8E74 - chains A and C of the 9 polymer chains in the assembly; structure by electron microscopy, 2.94 A resolution.

[Chain A]
Molecule: DNA-directed RNA polymerase subunit alpha
From: Mycobacterium tuberculosis
Notes: EC 2.7.7.6
Reference sequence: A5U8D3 (RPOA_MYCTA); residue numbers follow UniProt; this construct covers 1-347
Sequence (347 residues; numbered 1 to 347; the number before each row is that of its first residue):
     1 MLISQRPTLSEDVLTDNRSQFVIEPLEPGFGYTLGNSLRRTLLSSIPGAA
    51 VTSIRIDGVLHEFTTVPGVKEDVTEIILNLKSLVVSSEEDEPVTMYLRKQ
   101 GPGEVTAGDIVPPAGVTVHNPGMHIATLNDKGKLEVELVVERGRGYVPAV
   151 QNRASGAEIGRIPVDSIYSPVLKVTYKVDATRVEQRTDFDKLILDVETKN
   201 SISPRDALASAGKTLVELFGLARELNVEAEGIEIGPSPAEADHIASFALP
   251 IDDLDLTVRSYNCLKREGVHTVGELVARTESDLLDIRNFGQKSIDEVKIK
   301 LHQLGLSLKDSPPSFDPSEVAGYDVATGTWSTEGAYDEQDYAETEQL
Not modelled in the structure: 227-347

[Chain C]
Molecule: DNA-directed RNA polymerase subunit beta
From: Mycobacterium tuberculosis
Notes: EC 2.7.7.6
Reference sequence: A5U052 (RPOB_MYCTA); residues 7-1178 here correspond to UniProt positions 6-1177 (UniProt number = residue number - 1)
Sequence (1172 residues; numbered 7 to 1178; the number before each row is that of its first residue):
     7 LADSRQSKTAASPSPSRPQSSSNNSVPGAPNRVSFAKLREPLEVPGLLDV
    57 QTDSFEWLIGSPRWRESAAERGDVNPVGGLEEVLYELSPIEDFSGSMSLS
   107 FSDPRFDDVKAPVDECKDKDMTYAAPLFVTAEFINNNTGEIKSQTVFMGD
   157 FPMMTEKGTFIINGTERVVVSQLVRSPGVYFDETIDKSTDKTLHSVKVIP
   207 SRGAWLEFDVDKRDTVGVRIDRKRRQPVTVLLKALGWTSEQIVERFGFSE
   257 IMRSTLEKDNTVGTDEALLDIYRKLRPGEPPTKESAQTLLENLFFKEKRY
   307 DLARVGRYKVNKKLGLHVGEPITSSTLTEEDVVATIEYLVRLHEGQTTMT
   357 VPGGVEVPVETDDIDHFGNRRLRTVGELIQNQIRVGMSRMERVVRERMTT
   407 QDVEAITPQTLINIRPVVAAIKEFFGTSQLSQFMDQNNPLSGLTHKRRLS
   457 ALGPGGLSRERAGLEVRDVHPSHYGRMCPIETPEGPNIGLIGSLSVYARV
   507 NPFGFIETPYRKVVDGVVSDEIVYLTADEEDRHVVAQANSPIDADGRFVE
   557 PRVLVRRKAGEVEYVPSSEVDYMDVSPRQMVSVATAMIPFLEHDDANRAL
   607 MGANMQRQAVPLVRSEAPLVGTGMELRAAIDAGDVVVAEESGVIEEVSAD
   657 YITVMHDNGTRRTYRMRKFARSNHGTCANQCPIVDAGDRVEAGQVIADGP
   707 CTDDGEMALGKNLLVAIMPWEGHNYEDAIILSNRLVEEDVLTSIHIEEHE
   757 IDARDTKLGAEEITRDIPNISDEVLADLDERGIVRIGAEVRDGDILVGKV
   807 TPKGETELTPEERLLRAIFGEKAREVRDTSLKVPHGESGKVIGIRVFSRE
   857 DEDELPAGVNELVRVYVAQKRKISDGDKLAGRHGNKGVIGKILPVEDMPF
   907 LADGTPVDIILNTHGVPRRMNIGQILETHLGWCAHSGWKVDAAKGVPDWA
   957 ARLPDELLEAQPNAIVSTPVFDGAQEAELQGLLSCTLPNRDGDVLVDADG
  1007 KAMLFDGRSGEPFPYPVTVGYMYIMKLHHLVDDKIHARSTGPYSMITQQP
  1057 LGGKAQFGGQRFGEMECWAMQAYGAAYTLQELLTIKSDDTVGRVKVYEAI
  1107 VKGENIPEPGIPESFKVLLKELQSLCLNVEVLSSDGAAIELREGEDEDLE
  1157 RAAANLGINLSRNESASVEDLA
Not modelled in the structure: 7-29, 1140-1178

[Chain A / chain C interface]
Contacting residue pairs (59; chain A residue first):
  R18(A) with R996(C)
  Y32(A) with F1011(C), hydrophobic; G1016(C); E1017(C); P1018(C)
  T33(A) with E1017(C)
  N36(A) with G1013(C); R1014(C); S1015(C), hydrogen bond (side chain-backbone); G1016(C)
  R39(A) with E902(C), hydrogen bond (side chain-backbone); F906(C); G910(C)
  R40(A) with D903(C); G1013(C), hydrogen bond (side chain-backbone); R1014(C)
  S44(A) with E902(C)
  L60(A) with I792(C)
  H61(A) with I792(C); I848(C)
  E62(A) with K876(C), salt bridge
  F63(A) with F675(C); I750(C), hydrophobic; I848(C), hydrophobic; A874(C), hydrophobic
  T65(A) with A655(C); D656(C); K674(C)
  G68(A) with S654(C)
  V69(A) with S654(C); A655(C), hydrogen bond (backbone-backbone)
  K70(A) with A655(C); V690(C), hydrogen bond (side chain-backbone); D691(C), salt bridge
  E71(A) with A655(C)
  D72(A) with F675(C)
  T74(A) with F675(C)
  K81(A) with D745(C), salt bridge
  N129(A) with V653(C)
  K131(A) with E652(C), salt bridge
  Y146(A) with E743(C); K878(C), hydrogen bond
  Q151(A) with E795(C), hydrogen bond
  R153(A) with E795(C); R797(C)
  I159(A) with I792(C); G793(C)
  D165(A) with K878(C), salt bridge
  I167(A) with E743(C)
  K173(A) with D909(C), salt bridge; T911(C), hydrogen bond
  V174(A) with G910(C)
  T175(A) with A908(C), hydrogen bond (side chain-backbone); D909(C); G910(C)
  Y176(A) with F906(C), hydrophobic; F1011(C); G1016(C), hydrogen bond (side chain-backbone)
  E197(A) with R996(C), salt bridge
Interface residues without a listed pair, chain A (35 interface residues in all): L43, T64, L78
Interface residues without a listed pair, chain C (45 interface residues in all): V619, N685, P688, V742, R791, A794, K846, V847, P912, D1012

[In short]
The interface between chain A and chain C involves 35 residues on one side and 45 on the other; the contacts
include 10 hydrogen bonds and 7 salt bridges. Among the polar pairs are E62(A)-K876(C), K70(A)-D691(C) and
K81(A)-D745(C).
Here chain A is DNA-directed RNA polymerase subunit alpha and chain C is DNA-directed RNA polymerase subunit
beta, both from Mycobacterium tuberculosis. Entry 8E74 (Mycobacterium tuberculosis RNAP paused elongation
complex with NusG transcription factor) was determined by electron microscopy (same publication as 8E79, 8E82,
8E8M and 8E95).
